Entry 5L8T (X-ray diffraction, 1.85 A resolution); this record covers chain A.

# Chain A
Protein: Bromodomain adjacent to zinc finger domain protein 2B
From: Homo sapiens
Notes: fragment: Bromodomain (residues 1858-1971)
UniProt: Q9UIF8 (BAZ2B_HUMAN), isoform Q9UIF8-4; numbering as in UniProt (aligned over 1858-1971)
Sequence (116 residues; row label = number of the first residue in the row):
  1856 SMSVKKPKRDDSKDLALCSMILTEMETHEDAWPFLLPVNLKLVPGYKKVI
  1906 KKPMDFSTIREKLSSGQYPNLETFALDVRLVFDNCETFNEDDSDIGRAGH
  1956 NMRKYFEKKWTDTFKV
Sequence notes: expression tag (1856-1857)
Ligand contacts: 6RR (N-[(3R)-1,1-bis(oxidanylidene)thian-3-yl]-2-methyl-pyridin-3-amine): Trp1887, Pro1888, Phe1889, Pro1892, Val1893, Asn1894, Leu1897, Val1898, Tyr1901, Phe1943, Asn1944, Ile1950
From the paper describing this entry:
  - binding site for 6RR: Pro1888, Phe1889, Val1893, Asn1894, Leu1897, Val1898, Tyr1901, Phe1943, Asn1944, Ile1950
  - conformationally variable residues (loop rearrangement, side-chain flip): Asn1894 to Pro1899

# Overview
Chain A binds compound 6RR. The paper reports a binding site for 6RR at Pro1888, Phe1889 and Val1893 among
others; conformational variability at Asn1894.
Chain A is Bromodomain adjacent to zinc finger domain protein 2B (Homo sapiens); the structure, Crystal
Structure of BAZ2B bromodomain in complex with 3-amino-2-methylpyridine derivative 2, was determined by X-ray
diffraction (same publication as 5L8U, 5L96, 5L97, 5L98 and 5L99).
